PDB entry 5C4W | X-ray diffraction, 2.65 A resolution | chains A and D of the 4 polymer chains in the assembly

Chain A:
Molecule: VP1
From: Coxsackievirus A16
UniProtKB: I3W9E1 (I3W9E1_9ENTO); residues 1-297 here correspond to UniProt positions 566-862 (UniProt number = residue number + 565)
Sequence (297 residues; row label = number of the first residue in the row):
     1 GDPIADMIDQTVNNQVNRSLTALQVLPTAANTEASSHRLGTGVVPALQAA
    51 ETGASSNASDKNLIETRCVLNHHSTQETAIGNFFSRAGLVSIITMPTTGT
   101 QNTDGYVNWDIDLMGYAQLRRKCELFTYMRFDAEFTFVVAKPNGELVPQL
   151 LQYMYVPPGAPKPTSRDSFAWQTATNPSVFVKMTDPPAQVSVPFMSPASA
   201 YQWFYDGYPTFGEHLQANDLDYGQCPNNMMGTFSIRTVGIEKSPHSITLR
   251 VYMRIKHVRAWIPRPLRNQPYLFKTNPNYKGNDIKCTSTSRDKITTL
Not modelled in the structure: 1, 9-17
Bound ions: K+ site 1: Thr28, Ala29, Asn31, Asn71; Na+: Leu47 (shared with Ala65(D) of chain D); K+ site 2: Gln189 (shared with 2 residues of chain C)
Small-molecule neighbours: sphingosine (SPH): Ile111, Asp112, Leu113, Met114, Phe135, Phe137, Tyr153, Tyr155, Pro177, Val179, Val190, Val192, Met195, Tyr201, Trp203, Asn228, Met230, Phe233
What the authors report for this chain:
  - binding site for sphingosine: Ile111 to Met114, Trp203
  - contacts within the chain: Ser91-Trp109

Chain D:
Molecule: VP4
From: Coxsackievirus A16
UniProtKB: I3W9E1 (I3W9E1_9ENTO); numbering as in UniProt (aligned over 1-69)
Sequence (69 residues; numbered 1 to 69; the number before each row is that of its first residue):
     1 MGSQVSTQRSGSHENSNSASEGSTINYTTINYYKDAYAASAGRQDMSQDP
    51 KKFTDPVMDVIHEMAPPLK
Not modelled in the structure: 1-11
Bound ions: Na+: Ala65 (shared with Leu47(A) of chain A)

Chain A / chain D interface:
Residue-residue contacts (68):
  Thr21(A) - Asp49(D)  hydrogen bond
  Thr21(A) - Lys52(D)
  Ala22(A) - Asp49(D)
  Leu23(A) - Ser47(D)
  Leu23(A) - Gln48(D)
  Leu23(A) - Asp49(D)
  Gln24(A) - Met46(D)
  Gln24(A) - Ser47(D)
  Gln24(A) - Gln48(D)  hydrogen bond (backbone-backbone)
  Val25(A) - Met46(D)
  Val25(A) - Ser47(D)
  Leu26(A) - Met46(D)  hydrogen bond (backbone-backbone)
  Leu26(A) - Gln48(D)
  Pro27(A) - Met46(D)  hydrophobic
  Val43(A) - Met64(D)
  Val44(A) - Met64(D)  hydrogen bond (backbone-backbone)
  Pro45(A) - Glu63(D)
  Pro45(A) - Met64(D)
  Leu47(A) - Pro67(D)
  Gln48(A) - Pro67(D)
  Ala49(A) - Pro67(D)  hydrophobic
  Ala49(A) - Leu68(D)  hydrophobic
  Thr52(A) - Val57(D)
  Thr52(A) - Ile61(D)
  Ala54(A) - Thr54(D)
  Ala54(A) - Ile61(D)  hydrophobic
  Ser55(A) - Thr54(D)  hydrogen bond (backbone-backbone)
  Asn57(A) - Ile61(D)
  Asn57(A) - His62(D)
  Asn57(A) - Glu63(D)
  Ala58(A) - Glu63(D)
  Ser59(A) - Glu63(D)
  Asn62(A) - Glu63(D)  hydrogen bond
  Thr75(A) - Met46(D)
  Thr75(A) - Gln48(D)
  Gln76(A) - Gln44(D)  hydrogen bond (side chain-backbone)
  Gln76(A) - Met46(D)
  Ala79(A) - Gln44(D)
  Ala79(A) - Asp45(D)
  Ile80(A) - Ile25(D)  hydrophobic
  Gly81(A) - Gln44(D)
  Asn82(A) - Gln44(D)
  Ser85(A) - Ala41(D)
  Arg130(A) - Ala19(D)  hydrogen bond (side chain-backbone)
  Phe131(A) - Ala19(D)
  Asp132(A) - Ser18(D)
  Asp132(A) - Ala19(D)  hydrogen bond (side chain-backbone)
  Asp132(A) - Tyr37(D)
  Ser191(A) - Tyr37(D)
  Ser191(A) - Ala38(D)
  Val192(A) - Tyr37(D)
  Pro193(A) - Tyr37(D)
  Phe194(A) - Ala19(D)  hydrophobic
  Lys256(A) - Tyr37(D)
  Lys256(A) - Ala38(D)  hydrogen bond (side chain-backbone)
  Lys256(A) - Ala39(D)  hydrogen bond (side chain-backbone)
  His257(A) - Ser18(D)
  His257(A) - Ala19(D)
  His257(A) - Ser20(D)
  His257(A) - Asn26(D)
  His257(A) - Ala36(D)
  His257(A) - Tyr37(D)
  His257(A) - Ala39(D)  hydrogen bond (side chain-backbone)
  His257(A) - Ser40(D)  hydrogen bond (side chain-backbone)
  Val258(A) - Ile25(D)
  Arg259(A) - Ser20(D)
  Arg259(A) - Ser23(D)
  Pro263(A) - Phe53(D)
Interface residues without a listed pair, chain A (43 interface residues in all): Leu20, Gly42, Gly53, Arg254
Interface residues without a listed pair, chain D (37 interface residues in all): Gly22, Arg43, Pro50, Lys51, Asp55, Pro56, Val60, Ala65, Pro66

Summary:
The interface between chain A and chain D involves 43 residues on one side and 37 on the other, with 13
hydrogen bonds. Polar contacts include Thr21(A)-Asp49(D), Asn62(A)-Glu63(D) and Gln76(A)-Gln44(D). Chain A
binds sphingosine. From the paper: a binding site for sphingosine at Ile111(A) and Trp203(A); contacts within
the chain involving Trp109(A) and Ser91(A).
Chain A is VP1 and chain D is VP4, both from Coxsackievirus A16; the structure, Crystal structure of
coxsackievirus A16, was determined by X-ray diffraction, deposited together with 5C8C and 5C9A.
